7B6D - chains E and G of the 8 polymer chains in the assembly; structure by electron microscopy, 4.27 A resolution (low resolution: residue-level contacts below are approximate; hydrogen-bond / salt-bridge calls are withheld).

Chain E:
Protein: Probable trafficking protein particle complex subunit 2
From: Drosophila melanogaster
UniProtKB: Q9VUZ1 (TPPC2_DROME); numbering as in UniProt (aligned over 1-139)
Amino-acid sequence (139 residues; row label = number of the first residue in the row):
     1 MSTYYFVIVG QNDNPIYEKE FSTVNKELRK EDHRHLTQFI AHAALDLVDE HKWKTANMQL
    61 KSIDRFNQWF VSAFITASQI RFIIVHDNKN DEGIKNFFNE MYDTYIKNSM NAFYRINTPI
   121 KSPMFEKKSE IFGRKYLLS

Chain G:
Protein: Trafficking protein particle complex subunit
From: Drosophila melanogaster
UniProtKB: Q9VSY8 (Q9VSY8_DROME); residue numbers follow UniProt; this construct covers 1-178
Amino-acid sequence (200 residues; row label = number of the first residue in the row):
     1 MSRQASRLDA KKVNSEFLTL TYGALVTQML RDFENAEDVN KQLERIGYNM GMRLIEDFLA
    61 RTSAPRCLEM RETADRIQQA FRIYLNIQPT ISNWSPASDE FSLVFDSNPL TEFVELPPDL
   121 TNLRYSAILS GCIRGALEMV QLEVQCWFVQ DQLKGDNVTE LRVKFVRRLE EVIPAGEDLE
   181 VLFQGPVASW SHPQFEKGAV
Unresolved in the structure: 1-9, 179-200
Sequence notes: expression tag (179-200)

Interface between chain E and chain G:
Contacting residue pairs - 14 pairs, chain E then chain G:
  Lys107(E) - Phe113(G)
  Met110(E) - Val114(G)
  Asn111(E) - Phe113(G)
  Asn111(E) - Val114(G)
  Asn111(E) - Glu115(G)
  Ala112(E) - Gly23(G)
  Ala112(E) - Ala24(G)
  Ala112(E) - Thr27(G)
  Phe113(E) - Glu115(G)
  Phe113(E) - Leu116(G)
  Phe113(E) - Pro117(G)
  Phe113(E) - Leu120(G)
  Arg115(E) - Arg31(G)
  Met124(E) - Phe113(G)
Interface residues without a listed pair, chain G (13 interface residues in all): Leu20, Val26, Tyr125

Summary:
7 residues of chain E face 13 of chain G across their interface.
Chain E is Probable trafficking protein particle complex subunit 2 and chain G is Trafficking protein particle
complex subunit, both from Drosophila melanogaster; the structure, Drosophila melanogaster TRAPPCore (C1, C2,
C2L, C3a/b, C4, C5, C6 subunits), was determined by electron microscopy (same publication as 7B6E, 7B6H, 7B6R
and 7B70).
